1GBV - chains A and B of the 4 polymer chains in the assembly; structure by X-ray diffraction, 2.00 A resolution.

[Chain A]
Molecule: Hemoglobin
From: Homo sapiens
Notes: engineered mutation(s): CHAIN B, D, C112G
Reference sequence: P69905 (HBA_HUMAN); residues 1-141 here = UniProt positions 1-141
Amino-acid sequence (141 residues; numbered 1 to 141; the number before each row is that of its first residue):
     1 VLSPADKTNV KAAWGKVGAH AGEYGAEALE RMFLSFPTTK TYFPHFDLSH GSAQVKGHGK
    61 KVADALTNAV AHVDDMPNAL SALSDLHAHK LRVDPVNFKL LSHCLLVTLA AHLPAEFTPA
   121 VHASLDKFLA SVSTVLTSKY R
Bound ions: heme Fe: His87 (together with oxygen molecule)
Small-molecule neighbours:
  - heme (HEM): Met32, Thr39, Tyr42, Phe43, His45, Phe46, His58, Lys61, Val62, Ala65, Leu66, Leu83, Leu86, His87, Leu91, Val93, Asn97, Phe98, Leu101, Val132, Leu136
  - oxygen molecule (OXY): Phe43, His58, Val62, His87
UniProt features mapped onto this chain:
  - site: Lys61 (Not glycated)
  - natural variant: Asp6 (A6D: In J-Toronto; this construct carries the variant), Ala13 (A13D: In J-Paris 1/J-Aljezur), Glu27 (A27E: In Shenyang; this construct carries the variant), Lys61 (K61N: In Zambia; deletion: In Clinic), Asp64 (A64D: In Pontoise; this construct carries the variant), Asp75 (D75A: In Lille; D75G: In Chapel Hill; D75N: In G-Pest), Ala111 (A111D: In Petah Tikva)

[Chain B]
Molecule: Hemoglobin
From: Homo sapiens
Reference sequence: P68871 (HBB_HUMAN); residue numbers follow UniProt; this construct covers 1-146
Amino-acid sequence (146 residues; each row starts with the number of its first residue):
     1 VHLTPEEKSA VTALWGKVNV DEVGGEALGR LLVVYPWTQR FFESFGDLST PDAVMGNPKV
    61 KAHGKKVLGA FSDGLAHLDN LKGTFATLSE LHCDKLHVDP ENFRLLGNVL VGVLAHHFGK
   121 EFTPPVQAAY QKVVAGVANA LAHKYH
Sequence notes: engineered mutation Gly112 (Cys in P68871)
Bound ions: heme Fe near His92 (its only coordinating residue here)
Small-molecule neighbours: heme (HEM): Leu31, Thr38, Phe41, Phe42, His63, Lys66, Val67, Ala70, Phe71, Phe85, Leu88, Leu91, His92, Leu96, Val98, Asn102, Phe103, Leu106, Val137, Leu141
UniProt features mapped onto this chain:
  - natural variant: Leu3 (H3L: In Graz; this construct carries the variant), Glu7 (E7A: In G-Makassar; E7K: In Hb C; E7Q: In Machida; E7V: In SKCA), Lys8 (E8K: In G-Siriraj; this construct carries the variant), Val11 (A11V: In Iraq-Halabja; this construct carries the variant), Gly16 (W16G: In Randwick; this construct carries the variant), Val23 (E23V: In D-Granada; this construct carries the variant), Gly24 (V24G: In Miyashiro; this construct carries the variant), Gly25 (G25D: In Moscva; G25R: In Riverdale-Bronx; G25V: In Savannah), Leu32 (L32P: In Yokohama), Val33 (L33V: In Muscat; this construct carries the variant), Arg40 (Q40R: In Tianshui; this construct carries the variant), Phe42 (F42Y: In Mequon; deletion: In Bruxelles), 11 further natural variant entries in UniProt

[How chain A and chain B interact]
Pairs across the interface (36; chain A residue first):
  Glu30(A) - Pro124(B)
  Arg31(A) - Phe122(B)  hydrogen bond (side chain-backbone)
  Arg31(A) - Thr123(B)
  Arg31(A) - Pro124(B)
  Arg31(A) - Gln127(B)  hydrogen bond
  Leu34(A) - Pro124(B)
  Leu34(A) - Pro125(B)
  Leu34(A) - Ala128(B)
  Ser35(A) - Gln127(B)
  Ser35(A) - Ala128(B)
  Ser35(A) - Gln131(B)
  Phe36(A) - Gln131(B)
  His103(A) - Asn108(B)
  His103(A) - Val111(B)
  His103(A) - Gln127(B)
  His103(A) - Gln131(B)  hydrogen bond
  Cys104(A) - Gln127(B)
  Val107(A) - Ala115(B)
  Val107(A) - Gln127(B)
  Ala110(A) - Gly112(B)
  Ala110(A) - Ala115(B)  hydrophobic
  Ala110(A) - His116(B)
  Ala111(A) - Ala115(B)
  Ala111(A) - Gly119(B)
  Leu113(A) - His116(B)
  Pro114(A) - His116(B)  hydrogen bond (backbone-side chain)
  Phe117(A) - Arg30(B)  hydrogen bond (backbone-side chain)
  Phe117(A) - His116(B)
  Thr118(A) - Arg30(B)  hydrogen bond (backbone-side chain)
  Pro119(A) - Arg30(B)
  Pro119(A) - Val33(B)
  Pro119(A) - Met55(B)  hydrophobic
  His122(A) - Arg30(B)  hydrogen bond
  His122(A) - Val34(B)
  Asp126(A) - Val34(B)
  Asp126(A) - Tyr35(B)
Interface residues without a listed pair, chain A (19 interface residues in all): Ala120, Ala123
Interface residues without a listed pair, chain B (21 interface residues in all): Glu26, Pro51, Lys120

[In short]
19 residues of chain A face 21 of chain B across their interface; the contacts include 7 hydrogen bonds. Polar
pairs include Arg31(A)-Phe122(B), Arg31(A)-Gln127(B) and His103(A)-Gln131(B). Chain A binds heme and oxygen
molecule. Ligands of chain B: heme.
Chain A is Hemoglobin and chain B is Hemoglobin, both from Homo sapiens; the structure, (Alpha-oxy,
beta-(c112g)deoxy) T-state human hemoglobin, was determined by X-ray diffraction (same publication as 1GBU).
